Entry 6C9K (electron microscopy, 3.49 A resolution); this record covers chains A and P of the 24 polymer chains in the assembly.

[Chain A]
Name: DARP14 - Subunit A with DARPin
Notes: antibody fragment or engineered binder
Sequence (319 residues; each row starts with the number of its first residue):
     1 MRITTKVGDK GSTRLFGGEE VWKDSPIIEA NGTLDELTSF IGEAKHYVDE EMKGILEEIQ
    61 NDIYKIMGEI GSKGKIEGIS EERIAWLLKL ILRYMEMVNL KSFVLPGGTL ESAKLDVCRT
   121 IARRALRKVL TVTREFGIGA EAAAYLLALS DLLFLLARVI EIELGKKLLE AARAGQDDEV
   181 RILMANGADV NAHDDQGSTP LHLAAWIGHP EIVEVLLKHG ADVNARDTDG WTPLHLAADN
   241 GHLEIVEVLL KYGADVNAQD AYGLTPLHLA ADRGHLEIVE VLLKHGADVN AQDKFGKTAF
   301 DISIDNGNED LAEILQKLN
Not modelled in the structure: 1-22, 101, 317-319
Reported in the primary citation:
  - conformationally variable residues (domain motion): G187

[Chain P]
Name: DARP14 - Subunit B
From: Pseudomonas aeruginosa (strain ATCC 15692 / DSM 22644 / CIP 104116 / JCM 14847 / LMG 12228 / 1C / PRS 101 / PAO1)
UniProt: Q9I2D8 (Q9I2D8_PSEAE); residues 1-123 here = UniProt positions 1-123
Sequence (131 residues; each row starts with the number of its first residue):
     1 MPHLVIEATA NLRLETSPGE LLEQANKALF ASGQFGEADI KSRFVTLEAY RQGTAAVERA
    61 YLHACLSILD GRDIATRTLL GASLCAVLAE AVAGGGEEGV QVSVEVREME RLSYAKRVVA
   121 RQRLEHHHHH H
Not modelled in the structure: 1, 56, 120-131
Differences from the reference sequence: conflict K27 (Ala in Q9I2D8), I74 (Ala in Q9I2D8), T78 (Gln in Q9I2D8), L79 (Ala in Q9I2D8), A82 (Glu in Q9I2D8), A86 (Glu in Q9I2D8), E90 (Gly in Q9I2D8), L112 (Ala in Q9I2D8); expression tag (124-131)

[Chain A / chain P interface]
Pairs across the interface (15):
  I84(A) - L79(P)  hydrophobic
  L88(A) - S83(P)
  K89(A) - E90(P)  salt bridge
  M95(A) - A31(P)
  L130(A) - D73(P)
  R134(A) - I74(P)
  A140(A) - I74(P)  hydrophobic
  A140(A) - T78(P)
  A143(A) - A75(P)
  A144(A) - A75(P)
  A144(A) - T78(P)
  A144(A) - L79(P)
  L147(A) - A75(P)
  L147(A) - T76(P)
  L147(A) - L79(P)  hydrophobic
Also at the interface, not in a pair above, chain A (15 interface residues in all): L92, L126, T133, E141, A148
Also at the interface, not in a pair above, chain P (10 interface residues in all): A82

[Summary]
15 residues of chain A and 10 residues of chain P are in contact, with 1 salt bridge. The salt-bridged pair is
K89(A)-E90(P). From the paper: conformational variability at G187(A).
Here chain A is DARP14 - Subunit A with DARPin and chain P is DARP14 - Subunit B (Pseudomonas aeruginosa
(strain ATCC 15692 / DSM 22644 / CIP 104116 / JCM 14847 / LMG 12228 / 1C / PRS 101 / PAO1)). Entry 6C9K
(Single-Particle reconstruction of DARP14 - A designed protein scaffold displaying ~17kDa DARPin proteins) was
determined by electron microscopy, deposited together with 6C9I.
